Entry 9MHD (electron microscopy, 2.92 A resolution); this record covers chains A and B of the 4 polymer chains in the assembly.

# Chain A
Protein: Transport permease protein
Organism: Staphylococcus aureus
Reference sequence: A0A0H2XIF1 (A0A0H2XIF1_STAA3); residue numbers follow UniProt; this construct covers 1-270
Amino-acid sequence (294 residues; row label = number of the first residue in the row; numbers below 1 keep their minus sign (Met-23 is residue -23)):
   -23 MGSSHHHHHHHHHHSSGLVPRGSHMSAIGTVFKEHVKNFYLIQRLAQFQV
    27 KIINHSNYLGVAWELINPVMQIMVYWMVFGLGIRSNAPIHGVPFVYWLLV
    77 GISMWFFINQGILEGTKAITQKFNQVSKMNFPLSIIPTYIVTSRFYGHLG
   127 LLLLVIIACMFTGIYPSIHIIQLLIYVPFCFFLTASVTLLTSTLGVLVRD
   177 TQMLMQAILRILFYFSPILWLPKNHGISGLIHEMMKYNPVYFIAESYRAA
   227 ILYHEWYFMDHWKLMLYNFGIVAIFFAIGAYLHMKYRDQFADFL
Disordered / not traced: -23 to 0
Differences from the reference sequence: initiating methionine (-23); expression tag (-22 to 0)
Residues lining bound ligands:
  - Lauryl Maltose Neopentyl Glycol (AV0), molecule 1: Val54, Gly58, Ile59, Tyr190, Phe191, Trp196, Pro198, Asn200, His201, Ile207
  - Lauryl Maltose Neopentyl Glycol (AV0), molecule 2: Leu170, Leu173, Val174, Asp176, Leu258, Lys261, Tyr262, Gln265, Asp268, Phe269

# Chain B
Protein: Teichoic acids export ATP-binding protein TagH
Organism: Staphylococcus aureus
Notes: EC 7.5.2.4
Reference sequence: Q2FJ01 (TAGH_STAA3); residue numbers follow UniProt; this construct covers 1-264
Amino-acid sequence (264 residues; numbered 1 to 264; the number before each row is that of its first residue):
     1 MNVSVNIKNVTKEYRIYRTNKERMKDALIPKHKNKTFFALDDISLKAYEG
    51 DVIGLVGINGSGKSTLSNIIGGSLSPTVGKVDRNGEVSVIAISAGLSGQL
   101 TGIENIEFKMLCMGFKRKEIKAMTPKIIEFSELGEFIYQPVKKYSSGMRA
   151 KLGFSINITVNPDILVIDEALSVGDQTFAQKCLDKIYEFKEQNKTIFFVS
   201 HNLGQVRQFCTKIAWIEGGKLKDYGELDDVLPKYEAFLNDFKKKSKAEQK
   251 EFRNKLDESRFVIK
Curated features (UniProtKB/Swiss-Prot):
  - binding site (ATP): Gly57 to Ser64
Ion coordination: Mg2+: Ser64 (together with ATP-gamma-S)
Residues lining bound ligands:
  - ATP-gamma-S (AGS; phosphothiophosphoric acid-adenylate ester), molecule 1: Tyr14, Phe37, Ala39, Ile58, Asn59, Gly60, Ser61, Gly62, Lys63, Ser64, Thr65, His201, Arg260
  - ATP-gamma-S (AGS), molecule 2: Phe136, Lys143, Tyr144, Ser145, Ser146, Gly147, Met148
  - Lauryl Maltose Neopentyl Glycol (AV0): Lys12, Glu13, Tyr14, Arg15, Met24, Ala27, Thr77
Reported in the primary citation:
  - catalytic residues: Glu169 (proposed by the authors, not directly observed)

# Chain A / chain B interface
Contacting residue pairs - 21 pairs, chain A then chain B:
  Tyr16(A) - Arg117(B)
  Leu17(A) - Leu111(B)
  Arg20(A) - Glu107(B)  salt bridge
  Arg20(A) - Leu111(B)
  Leu21(A) - Phe108(B)  hydrophobic
  Phe24(A) - Leu100(B)  hydrophobic
  Phe24(A) - Glu104(B)
  Phe24(A) - Glu107(B)
  Phe24(A) - Phe108(B)  hydrophobic
  Lys27(A) - Glu104(B)
  Ile28(A) - Gln99(B)
  Ile28(A) - Leu100(B)  hydrophobic
  His31(A) - Gln99(B)
  His31(A) - Lys142(B)
  Gln101(A) - Ala94(B)
  Met105(A) - Ala94(B)  hydrophobic
  Met105(A) - Cys112(B)
  Met105(A) - Met113(B)  hydrophobic
  Phe107(A) - Cys112(B)
  Asp264(A) - Ser75(B)  hydrogen bond (backbone-side chain)
  Asp268(A) - Lys12(B)  salt bridge
Other interface residues (no listed pair), chain A (18 interface residues in all): Val102, Ser103, Lys104, Asn106, Ala267
Other interface residues (no listed pair), chain B (20 interface residues in all): Ser73, Leu74, Val89, Ala91, Gly95, Ser97, Pro140

# Summary
The interface between chain A and chain B involves 18 residues on one side and 20 on the other, with 1
hydrogen bond and 2 salt bridges. Among the polar pairs are Arg20(A)-Glu107(B), Asp268(A)-Lys12(B) and
Asp264(A)-Ser75(B). One Lauryl Maltose Neopentyl Glycol molecule is bound between chain A and chain B. The
paper reports the catalytic residue Glu169(B).
Here chain A is Transport permease protein and chain B is Teichoic acids export ATP-binding protein TagH, both
from Staphylococcus aureus. Entry 9MHD (Cryo-EM structure of S. aureus TarGH in complex with ATP-gamma-S) was
determined by electron microscopy together with 9CFL, 9CFP, 9MHU and 9MHZ from the same study.
